Entry 8VVO (X-ray diffraction, 3.09 A resolution); this record covers chains A and G of the 3 polymer chains in the assembly.

# Chain A
Protein: S1CE2 VARIANT OF FAB-EPR-1 heavy chain
Organism: Homo sapiens
Notes: engineered mutation(s): K131Q, E162G; antibody fragment or engineered binder
Sequence (224 residues; row label = number of the first residue in the row; note: 11 numbers in that range are skipped by the numbering (no residue carries them; nothing is unmodelled there)):
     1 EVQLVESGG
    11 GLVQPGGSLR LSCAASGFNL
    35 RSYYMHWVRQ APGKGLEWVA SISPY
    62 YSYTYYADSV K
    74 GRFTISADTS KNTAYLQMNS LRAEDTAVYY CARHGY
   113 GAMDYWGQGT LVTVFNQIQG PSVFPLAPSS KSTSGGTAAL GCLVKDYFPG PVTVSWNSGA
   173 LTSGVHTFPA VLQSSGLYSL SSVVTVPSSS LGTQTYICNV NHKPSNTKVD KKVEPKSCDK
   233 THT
Disordered / not traced: 231-235
Disulfide bonds: Cys23-Cys104, Cys154-Cys210

# Chain G
Protein: S1CE2 VARIANT OF FAB-EPR-1 light chain
Organism: Homo sapiens
Notes: antibody fragment or engineered binder
Sequence (212 residues; row label = number of the first residue in the row; note: 20 numbers in that range are skipped by the numbering (no residue carries them; nothing is unmodelled there)):
     1 DIQMTQSPSS LSASVGDRVT ITCRASQSV
    36 SSAVAWYQQK PGKAPKLLIY SA
    65 SSLYSGVP
    74 SRFSGSR
    83 SGTDFTLTIS SLQPEDFATY YCQQSSY
   114 SLITFGQGTK VEIKRTVAAP SVFIFPPSDE QLKSGTASVV CLLNNFYPRE AKVSWYVDNA
   174 LQSGNSQESV TEQDSKDSTY SLSSTLTLSK ADYEKHKVYA CEVTQGTTSV TKSFNRGEC
Disordered / not traced: 1
Disulfide bonds: Cys23-Cys104, Cys154-Cys214

# How chain A and chain G interact
Pairs across the interface (63):
  His40(A) - Ile116(G)
  Val42(A) - Phe118(G)  hydrophobic
  Gln44(A) - Gln44(G)  hydrogen bond
  Gln44(A) - Tyr103(G)  hydrogen bond
  Lys48(A) - Tyr103(G)
  Gly49(A) - Tyr103(G)
  Leu50(A) - Gln44(G)
  Leu50(A) - Pro50(G)  hydrophobic
  Leu50(A) - Tyr103(G)  hydrophobic
  Leu50(A) - Phe118(G)
  Trp52(A) - Ser114(G)
  Trp52(A) - Leu115(G)  hydrophobic
  Trp52(A) - Ile116(G)
  Tyr103(A) - Gln44(G)
  Tyr103(A) - Lys48(G)
  Tyr103(A) - Ala49(G)  hydrophobic
  Tyr109(A) - Tyr55(G)
  Tyr109(A) - Tyr68(G)  hydrophobic
  Ala114(A) - Ala40(G)  hydrophobic
  Ala114(A) - Tyr42(G)
  Ala114(A) - Gln105(G)
  Met115(A) - Tyr42(G)  hydrogen bond (backbone-side chain)
  Met115(A) - Gln105(G)  hydrogen bond
  Met115(A) - Phe118(G)  hydrophobic
  Asp116(A) - Leu52(G)
  Asp116(A) - Tyr68(G)
  Trp118(A) - Tyr42(G)
  Trp118(A) - Pro50(G)
  Gly119(A) - Ala49(G)
  Phe136(A) - Ser141(G)
  Phe136(A) - Gln144(G)
  Pro137(A) - Ser141(G)
  Pro137(A) - Glu143(G)
  Leu138(A) - Phe138(G)
  Leu138(A) - Val153(G)  hydrophobic
  Ala139(A) - Phe138(G)
  Lys143(A) - Cys232(G)
  Ala151(A) - Phe136(G)  hydrophobic
  Ala151(A) - Phe138(G)
  Leu155(A) - Gln144(G)
  Leu155(A) - Ser151(G)
  Lys157(A) - Gln144(G)
  Lys157(A) - Thr149(G)
  Lys157(A) - Ser151(G)
  His178(A) - Asn157(G)  hydrogen bond
  His178(A) - Asn158(G)  hydrogen bond
  His178(A) - Ser194(G)  hydrogen bond
  Phe180(A) - Leu155(G)  hydrophobic
  Phe180(A) - Ser182(G)
  Phe180(A) - Thr184(G)
  Phe180(A) - Ser194(G)
  Phe180(A) - Leu195(G)
  Phe180(A) - Ser196(G)
  Pro181(A) - Ser182(G)  hydrogen bond (backbone-side chain)
  Pro181(A) - Val183(G)
  Val183(A) - Gln180(G)
  Leu184(A) - Gln180(G)
  Gln185(A) - Gln180(G)
  Val195(A) - Leu155(G)  hydrophobic
  Lys223(A) - Glu143(G)  salt bridge
  Lys228(A) - Cys232(G)
  Ser229(A) - Cys232(G)
  Cys230(A) - Cys232(G)  disulfide
Also at the interface, not in a pair above, chain A (43 interface residues in all): Glu51, Ser55, Tyr66, Gly108, Gly113, Tyr117, Leu152, Ser186, Ser193, Thr197
Also at the interface, not in a pair above, chain G (41 interface residues in all): Ala38, Ser56, Ser147, Glu181, Asp187, Thr198, Thr200
Cross-chain cystine bridges: Cys230(A)-Cys232(G)

# Summary
The interface between chain A and chain G involves 43 residues on one side and 41 on the other; the contacts
include 1 disulfide bond, 8 hydrogen bonds and 1 salt bridge. Among the polar pairs are Lys223(A)-Glu143(G),
Gln44(A)-Gln44(G) and Gln44(A)-Tyr103(G).
Chain A is S1CE2 VARIANT OF FAB-EPR-1 heavy chain and chain G is S1CE2 VARIANT OF FAB-EPR-1 light chain, both
from Homo sapiens; the structure, Structure of FabS1CE2-EPR1-1 in complex with the erythropoietin receptor,
was determined by X-ray diffraction (same publication as 8VTP, 8VTR, 8VU1, 8VU4, 8VUA, 8VUC, 8VUI and 8VVM).
